Entry 3J1B (electron microscopy, 4.90 A resolution (low resolution: residue-level contacts below are approximate; hydrogen-bond / salt-bridge calls are withheld)); this record covers chains G and O of the 16 polymer chains in the assembly.

== Chain G (and O) ==
Protein: Chaperonin alpha subunit
Organism: Acidianus tengchongensis
Notes: chain O of this document is another copy of the same molecule, construct and numbering; everything in this record applies to it too
UniProt: Q877H0 (Q877H0_9CREN); numbering as in UniProt (aligned over 1-563)
Chain sequence (563 residues; each row starts with the number of its first residue):
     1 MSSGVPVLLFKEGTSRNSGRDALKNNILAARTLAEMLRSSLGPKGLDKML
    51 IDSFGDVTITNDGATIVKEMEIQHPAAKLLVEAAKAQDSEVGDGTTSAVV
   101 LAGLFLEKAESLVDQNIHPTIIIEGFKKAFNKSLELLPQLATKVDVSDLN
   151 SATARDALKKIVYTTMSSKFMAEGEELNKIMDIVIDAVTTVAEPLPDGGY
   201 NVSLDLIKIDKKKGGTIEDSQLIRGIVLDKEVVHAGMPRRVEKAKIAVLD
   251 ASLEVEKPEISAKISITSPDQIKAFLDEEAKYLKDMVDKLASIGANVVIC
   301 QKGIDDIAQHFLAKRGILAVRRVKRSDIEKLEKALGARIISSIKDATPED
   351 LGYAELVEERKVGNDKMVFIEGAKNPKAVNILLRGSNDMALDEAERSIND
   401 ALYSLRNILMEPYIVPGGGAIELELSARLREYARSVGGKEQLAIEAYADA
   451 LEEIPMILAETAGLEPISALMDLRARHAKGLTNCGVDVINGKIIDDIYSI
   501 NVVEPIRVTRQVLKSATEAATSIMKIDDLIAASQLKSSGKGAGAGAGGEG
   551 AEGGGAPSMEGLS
Disordered / not traced: 1-13, 533-563

== How chain G and chain O interact ==
Pairs across the interface - 11 pairs, chain G then chain O:
  I117(G) with I467(O)
  K439(G) with E465(O); I467(O)
  E465(G) with K439(O)
  I467(G) with I117(O); K439(O)
  S468(G) with K439(O)
  M471(G) with G438(O); K439(O); Q441(O)
  R474(G) with R434(O)
Other interface residues (no listed pair), chain G (10 interface residues in all): Q115, G438, L442
Other interface residues (no listed pair), chain O (10 interface residues in all): L442, S468, M471

== In short ==
Chain G and chain O each contribute 10 residues to their interface.
Chain G and chain O are both Chaperonin alpha subunit (Acidianus tengchongensis); the structure, Cryo-EM
structure of 8-fold symmetric rATcpn-alpha in apo state, was determined by electron microscopy (same
publication as 3J1C, 3J1E and 3J1F).
